5DE9 - chain A; structure by X-ray diffraction, 1.76 A resolution.

# Chain A
Molecule: Biflaviolin synthase CYP158A2
From: Streptomyces coelicolor
Notes: EC 1.14.21.7
UniProt: Q9FCA6 (C1582_STRCO); residue numbers follow UniProt; this construct covers 1-404
Chain sequence (410 residues; row label = number of the first residue in the row):
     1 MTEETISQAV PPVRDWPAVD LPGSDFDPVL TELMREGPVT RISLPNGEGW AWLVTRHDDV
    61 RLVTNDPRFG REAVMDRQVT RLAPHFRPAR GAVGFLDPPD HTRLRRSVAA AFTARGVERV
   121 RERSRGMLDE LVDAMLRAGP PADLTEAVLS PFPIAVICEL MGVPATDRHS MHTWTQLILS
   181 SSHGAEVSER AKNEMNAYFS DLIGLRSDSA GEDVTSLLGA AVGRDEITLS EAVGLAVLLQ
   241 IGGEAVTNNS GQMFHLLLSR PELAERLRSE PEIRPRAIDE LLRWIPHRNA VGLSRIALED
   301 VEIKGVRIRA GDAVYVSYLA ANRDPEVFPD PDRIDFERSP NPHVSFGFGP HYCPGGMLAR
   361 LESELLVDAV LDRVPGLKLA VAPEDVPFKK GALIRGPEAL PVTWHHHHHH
Disordered / not traced: 1-4, 407-410
Sequence notes: conflict Arg87 (Ile in Q9FCA6); expression tag (405-410)
Metal / ion sites: heme Fe near Cys353 (its only coordinating residue here)
Residues lining bound ligands: heme (HEM): Arg71, Val93, Gly94, His101, Arg105, Phe112, Ile157, Leu235, Leu239, Gly242, Gly243, Ala245, Val246, Asn249, Leu282, His287, Arg295, Tyr318, Ser345, Phe346, Gly347, Phe348, Pro350, His351, Tyr352, Cys353, Pro354, Gly355, Leu358, Ala359
Curated features (UniProtKB/Swiss-Prot):
  - binding site (flaviolin): Arg288, Leu293
  - binding site (heme): Cys353

# In short
Bound to chain A: heme. From UniProt: flaviolin-binding residues Arg288 and Leu293 and heme-binding residue
Cys353.
Chain A is Biflaviolin synthase CYP158A2 (Streptomyces coelicolor); the structure, The role of Ile87 of
CYP158A2 in oxidative coupling reaction, was determined by X-ray diffraction, deposited together with 3TZO.
